Entry 4NQX (X-ray diffraction, 2.00 A resolution); this record covers chains A and M of the 3 polymer chains in the assembly.

Chain A:
Protein: HLA class I histocompatibility antigen, A-1 alpha chain
Source organism: Homo sapiens
UniProtKB: P30443 (1A01_HUMAN); residues 1-284 here correspond to UniProt positions 25-308 (UniProt number = residue number + 24)
Sequence (284 residues; row label = number of the first residue in the row):
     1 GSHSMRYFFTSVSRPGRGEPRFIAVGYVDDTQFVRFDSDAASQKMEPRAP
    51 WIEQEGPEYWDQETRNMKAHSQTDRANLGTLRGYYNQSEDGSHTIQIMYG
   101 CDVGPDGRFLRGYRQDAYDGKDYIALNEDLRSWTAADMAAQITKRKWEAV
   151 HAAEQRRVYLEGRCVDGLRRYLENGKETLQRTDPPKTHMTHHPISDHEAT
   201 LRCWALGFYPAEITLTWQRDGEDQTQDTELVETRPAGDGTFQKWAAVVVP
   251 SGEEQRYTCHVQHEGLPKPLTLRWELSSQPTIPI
Disordered / not traced: 275-284
Disulfide bonds: C203-C259

Chain M:
Protein: NP44-S7N mutant peptide, CTELKLNDY
Notes: fragment: NP44, 9-mer influenza epitope; engineered mutation(s): S7N mutation against the epitope in related 4NQV
Sequence (9 residues; numbered 1 to 9; the number before each row is that of its first residue):
     1 CTELKLNDY

Chain A / chain M interface:
Pairs across the interface (43; chain A residue first):
  M5(A) with C1(M)
  Y7(A) with C1(M), hydrogen bond (side chain-backbone); T2(M)
  Q62(A) with L4(M)
  E63(A) with C1(M); T2(M), hydrogen bond
  N66(A) with T2(M), hydrogen bond; E3(M), hydrogen bond (side chain-backbone); L4(M)
  M67(A) with T2(M)
  A69(A) with L4(M)
  H70(A) with E3(M); L6(M)
  T73(A) with L6(M); N7(M)
  D74(A) with L6(M)
  A76(A) with D8(M)
  N77(A) with N7(M), hydrogen bond (side chain-backbone); D8(M); Y9(M), hydrogen bond (side chain-backbone)
  T80(A) with Y9(M)
  L81(A) with Y9(M), hydrophobic
  Y84(A) with Y9(M), hydrogen bond (side chain-backbone)
  I95(A) with Y9(M)
  I97(A) with L6(M), hydrophobic
  Y99(A) with T2(M); E3(M), hydrogen bond (side chain-backbone)
  R114(A) with L6(M)
  D116(A) with Y9(M), hydrogen bond
  T143(A) with Y9(M), hydrogen bond (side chain-backbone)
  K146(A) with Y9(M), hydrogen bond (side chain-backbone)
  W147(A) with N7(M); D8(M), hydrogen bond (side chain-backbone); Y9(M), hydrophobic
  A152(A) with N7(M)
  R156(A) with E3(M), salt bridge; N7(M), hydrogen bond
  Y159(A) with C1(M), hydrogen bond (side chain-backbone); T2(M); E3(M)
  R163(A) with C1(M), hydrogen bond (backbone-side chain); T2(M), hydrogen bond (side chain-backbone)
  Y171(A) with C1(M), hydrogen bond (side chain-backbone)
Also at the interface, not in a pair above, chain A (33 interface residues in all): F9, M45, Y59, Y123, G167
From the paper, about this interface:
  - residue pairs: R156(A)-E3(M)

In short:
Chain A and chain M form an interface of 33 and 8 residues respectively; the contacts include 17 hydrogen
bonds and 1 salt bridge. Polar contacts include R156(A)-E3(M), Y7(A)-C1(M) and E63(A)-T2(M). The paper
describes a contact between R156(A) and E3(M).
Chain A is HLA class I histocompatibility antigen, A-1 alpha chain (Homo sapiens) and chain M is NP44-S7N
mutant peptide, CTELKLNDY; the structure, Crystal Structure of HLA A*0101 in complex with NP44-S7N, an 9-mer
influenza epitope, was determined by X-ray diffraction, deposited together with 4NQV.
